PDB entry 5TC1 | electron microscopy, 3.60 A resolution | chains E and R of the 10 polymer chains in the assembly

== Chain E ==
Protein: Capsid protein
Organism: Enterobacteria phage MS2
UniProt: P03612 (CAPSD_BPMS2); residues 0-129 here correspond to UniProt positions 1-130 (UniProt number = residue number + 1)
Chain sequence (130 residues; each row starts with the number of its first residue; numbering starts at 0):
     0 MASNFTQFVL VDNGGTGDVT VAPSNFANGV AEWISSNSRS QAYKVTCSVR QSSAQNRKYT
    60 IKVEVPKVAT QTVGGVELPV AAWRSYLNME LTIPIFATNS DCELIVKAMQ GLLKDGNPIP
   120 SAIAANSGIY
Disordered / not traced: 0
What the authors report for this chain:
  - binding site for phage MS2 genome (chain R): Asn-27, Thr-45, Ser-47, Arg-49, Ser-51, Ser-52, Asn-55, Lys-57, Thr-59, Lys-61, Tyr-129

== Chain R ==
Molecule: phage MS2 genome
Organism: Enterobacteria phage MS2
Sequence (3569 nucleotides; each row starts with the number of its first residue):
     1 GGGUGGGACC CCUUUCGGGG UCCUGCUCAA CUUCCUGUCG AGCUAAUGCC AUUUUUAAUG
    61 UCUUUAGCGA GACGCUACCA UGGCUAUCGC UGUAGGUAGC CGGAAUUCCA UUCCUAGGAG
   121 GUUUGACCUG UGCGAGCUUU UAGUACCCUU GAUAGGGAGA ACGAGACCUU CGUCCCCUCC
   181 GUUCGCGUUU ACGCGGACGG UGAGACUGAA GAUAACUCAU UCUCUUUAAA AUAUCGUUCG
   241 AACUGGACUC CCGGUCGUUU UAACUCGACU GGGGCCAAAA CGAAACAGUG GCACUACCCC
   301 UCUCCGUAUU CACGGGGGGC GUUAAGUGUC ACAUCGAUAG AUCAAGGUGC CUACAAGCGA
   361 AGUGGGUCAU CGUGGGGUCG CCCGUACGAG GAGAAAGCCG GUUUCGGCUU CUCCCUCGAC
   421 GCACGCUCCU GCUACAGCCU CUUCCCUGUA AGCCAAAACU UGACUUACAU CGAAGUGCCG
   481 CAGAACGUUG CGAACCGGGC GUCGACCGAA GUCCUGCAAA AGGUCACCCA GGGUAAUUUU
   541 AACCUUGGUG UUGCUUUAGC AGAGGCCAGG UCGACAGCCU CACAACUCGC GACGCAAACC
   601 AUUGCGCUCG UGAAGGCGUA CACUGCCGCU CGUCGCGGUA AUUGGCGCCA GGCGCUCCGC
   661 UACCUUGCCC UAAACGAAGA UCGAAAGUUU CGAUCAAAAC ACGUGGCCGG CAGGUGGUUG
   721 GAGUUGCAGU UCGGUUGGUU ACCACUAAUG AGUGAUAUCC AGGGUGCAUA UGAGAUGCUU
   781 ACGAAGGUUC ACCUUCAAGA GUUUCUUCCU AUGAGAGCCG UACGUCAGGU CGGUACUAAC
   841 AUCAAGUUAG AUGGCCGUCU GUCGUAUCCA GCUGCAAACU UCCAGACAAC GUGCAACAUA
   901 UCGCGACGUA UCGUGAUAUG GUUUUACAUA AACGAUGCAC GUUUGGCAUG GUUGUCGUCU
   961 CUAGGUAUCU UGAACCCACU AGGUAUAGUG UGGGAAAAGG UGCCUUUCUC AUUCGUUGUC
  1021 GACUGGCUCC UACCUGUAGG UAACAUGCUC GAGGGCCUUA CGGCCCCCGU GGGAUGCUCC
  1081 UACAUGUCAG GAACAGUUAC UGACGUAAUA ACGGGUGAGU CCAUCAUAAG CGUUGACGCU
  1141 CCCUACGGGU GGACUGUGGA GAGACAGGGC ACUGCUAAGG CCCAAAUCUC AGCCAUGCAU
  1201 CGAGGGGUAC AAUCCGUAUG GCCAACAACU GGCGCGUACG UAAAGUCUCC UUUCUCGAUG
  1261 GUCCAUACCU UAGAUGCGUU AGCAUUAAUC AGGCAACGGC UCUCUAGAUA GAGCCCUCAA
  1321 CCGGAGUUUG AAGCAUGGCU UCUAACUUUA CUCAGUUCGU UCUCGUCGAC AAUGGCGGAA
  1381 CUGGCGACGU GACUGUCGCC CCAAGCAACU UCGCUAACGG GGUCGCUGAA UGGAUCAGCU
  1441 CUAACUCGCG UUCACAGGCU UACAAAGUAA CCUGUAGCGU UCGUCAGAGC UCUGCGCAGA
  1501 AUCGCAAAUA CACCAUCAAA GUCGAGGUGC CUAAAGUGGC AACCCAGACU GUUGGUGGUG
  1561 UAGAGCUUCC UGUAGCCGCA UGGCGUUCGU ACUUAAAUAU GGAACUAACC AUUCCAAUUU
  1621 UCGCUACGAA UUCCGACUGC GAGCUUAUUG UUAAGGCAAU GCAAGGUCUC CUAAAAGAUG
  1681 GAAACCCGAU UCCCUCAGCA AUCGCAGCAA ACUCCGGCAU CUACUAAUAG ACGCCGGCCA
  1741 UUCAAACAUG AGGAUUACCC AUGUCGAAGA CAACAAAGAA GUUCAACUCU UUAUGUAUUG
  1801 AUCUUCCUCG CGAUCUUUCU CUCGAAAUUU ACCAAUCAAU UGCUUCUGUC GCUACUGGAA
  1861 GCGGUGAUCC GCACAGUGAC GACUUUACAG CAAUUGCUUA CUUAAGGGAC GAAUUGCUCA
  1921 CAAAGCAUCC GACCUUAGGU UCUGGUAAUG ACGAGGCGAC CCGUCGUACC UUAGCUAUCG
  1981 CUAAGCUACG GGAGGCGAAU GGUGAUCGCG GUCAGAUAAA UAGAGAAGGU UUCUUACAUG
  2041 ACAAAUCCUU GUCAUGGGAU CCGGAUGUUU UACAAACCAG CAUCCGUAGC CUUAUUGGCA
  2101 ACCUCCUCUC UGGCUACCGA UCGUCGUUGU UUGGGCAAUG CACGUUCUCC AACGGUGCUC
  2161 CUAUGGGGCA CAAGUUGCAG GAUGCAGCGC CUUACAAGAA GUUCGCUGAA CAAGCAACCG
  2221 UUACCCCCCG CGCUCUGAGA GCGGCUCUAU UGGUCCGAGA CCAAUGUGCG CCGUGGAUCA
  2281 GACACGCGGU CCGCUAUAAC GAGUCAUAUG AAUUUAGGCU CGUUGUAGGG AACGGAGUGU
  2341 UUACAGUUCC GAAGAAUAAU AAAAUAGAUC GGGCUGCCUG UAAGGAGCCU GAUAUGAAUA
  2401 UGUACCUCCA GAAAGGGGUC GGUGCUUUCA UCAGACGCCG GCUCAAAUCC GUUGGUAUAG
  2461 ACCUGAAUGA UCAAUCGAUC AACCAGCGUC UGGCUCAGCA GGGCAGCGUA GAUGGUUCGC
  2521 UUGCGACGAU AGACUUAUCG UCUGCAUCCG AUUCCAUCUC CGAUCGCCUG GUGUGGAGUU
  2581 UUCUCCCACC AGAGCUAUAU UCAUAUCUCG AUCGUAUCCG CUCACACUAC GGAAUCGUAG
  2641 AUGGCGAGAC GAUACGAUGG GAACUAUUUU CCACAAUGGG AAAUGGGUUC ACAUUUGAGC
  2701 UAGAGUCCAU GAUAUUCUGG GCAAUAGUCA AAGCGACCCA AAUCCAUUUU GGUAACGCCG
  2761 GAACCAUAGG CAUCUACGGG GACGAUAUUA UAUGUCCCAG UGAGAUUGCA CCCCGUGUGC
  2821 UAGAGGCACU UGCCUACUAC GGUUUUAAAC CGAAUCUUCG UAAAACGUUC GUGUCCGGGC
  2881 UCUUUCGCGA GAGCUGCGGC GCGCACUUUU ACCGUGGUGU CGAUGUCAAA CCGUUUUACA
  2941 UCAAGAAACC UGUUGACAAU CUCUUCGCCC UGAUGCUGAU AUUAAAUCGG CUACGGGGUU
  3001 GGGGAGUUGU CGGAGGUAUG UCAGAUCCAC GCCUCUAUAA GGUGUGGGUA CGGCUCUCCU
  3061 CCCAGGUGCC UUCGAUGUUC UUCGGUGGGA CGGACCUCGC UGCCGACUAC UACGUAGUCA
  3121 GCCCGCCUAC GGCAGUCUCG GUAUACACCA AGACUCCGUA CGGGCGGCUG CUCGCGGAUA
  3181 CCCGUACCUC GGGUUUCCGU CUUGCUCGUA UCGCUCGAGA ACGCAAGUUC UUCAGCGAAA
  3241 AGCACGACAG UGGUCGCUAC AUAGCGUGGU UCCAUACUGG AGGUGAAAUC ACCGACAGCA
  3301 UGAAGUCCGC CGGCGUGCGC GUUAUACGCA CUUCGGAGUG GCUAACGCCG GUUCCCACAU
  3361 UCCCUCAGGA GUGUGGGCCA GCGAGCUCUC CUCGGUAGCU GACCGAGGGA CCCCCGUAAA
  3421 CGGGGUGGGU GUGCUCGAAA GAGCACGGGU GCGAAAGCGG UCCGGCUCCA CCGAAAGGUG
  3481 GGCGGGCUUC GGCCCAGGGA CCUCCCCCUA AAGAGAGGAC CCGGGAUUCU CCCGAUUUGG
  3541 UAACUAGCUG CUUGGCUAGU UACCACCCA
Disordered / not traced: 1-101, 115-178, 201-592, 607-901, 916-976, 991-1459, 1471-1719, 1732-1747, 1764-1775, 1792-2039, 2054-2373, 2388-2467, 2482-2780, 2797-2839, 2853-3358, 3373-3539, 3565-3569

== Chain E / chain R interface ==
Residue-residue contacts (11):
  Ala-1(E) with U3549(R), hydrogen bond to the phosphate
  Ser-2(E) with C3548(R), phosphate contact; U3549(R), phosphate contact
  Phe-25(E) with A3546(R), sugar contact; G3547(R), base contact
  Asn-27(E) with U3545(R), phosphate contact; A3546(R), hydrogen bond to the phosphate
  Gly-28(E) with A3546(R), hydrogen bond to the phosphate
  Arg-49(E) with C3544(R), salt bridge to the phosphate
  Ser-51(E) with A3543(R), phosphate contact
  Ser-52(E) with A3543(R), phosphate contact
Other interface residues (no listed pair), chain E (11 interface residues in all): Phe-4, Ala-26, Gln-50
Other interface residues (no listed pair), chain R (8 interface residues in all): A3542

== Overview ==
11 residues of chain E and 8 residues of chain R are in contact; the contacts include 3 hydrogen bonds and 1
salt bridge. Polar contacts include Ala-1(E)/U3549(R), Asn-27(E)/A3546(R) and Gly-28(E)/A3546(R). The paper
reports a binding site for phage MS2 genome (chain R) at Asn-27(E), Thr-45(E) and Ser-47(E) among others.
Here chain E is Capsid protein and chain R is phage MS2 genome, both from Enterobacteria phage MS2. Entry 5TC1
(In situ structures of the genome and genome-delivery apparatus in ssRNA bacteriophage MS2) was determined by
electron microscopy.
